Entry 6FPQ (X-ray diffraction, 1.42 A resolution); this record covers chains A and B.

Chain A:
Name: YTH domain-containing protein mmi1
From: Schizosaccharomyces pombe
UniProtKB: O74958 (MMI1_SCHPO); residue numbers follow UniProt; this construct covers 299-488
Amino-acid sequence (190 residues; row label = number of the first residue in the row):
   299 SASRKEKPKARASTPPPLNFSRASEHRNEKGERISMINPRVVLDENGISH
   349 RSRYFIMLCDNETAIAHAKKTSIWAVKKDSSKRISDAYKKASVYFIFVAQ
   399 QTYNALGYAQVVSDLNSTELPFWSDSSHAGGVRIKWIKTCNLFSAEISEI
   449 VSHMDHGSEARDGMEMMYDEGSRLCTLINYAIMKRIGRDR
Disordered / not traced: 299-314
Curated features (UniProtKB/Swiss-Prot):
  - modified residue: Ser311 (Phosphoserine), Thr312 (Phosphothreonine)
What the authors report for this chain:
  - binding site for the 7-nt RNA strand (chain B): Asn336, Arg338
  - conformationally variable residues (order/disorder transition): Pro315 to Asn326

Chain B:
Molecule: 7-nt RNA strand
Sequence (7 nucleotides; row label = number of the first residue in the row; note: 1 number in that range is skipped by the numbering (no residue carries it; nothing is unmodelled there); numbers below 1 keep their minus sign (U-2 is residue -2)):
    -2 UU
     1 AAACC

Chain A / chain B interface:
Pairs across the interface (26; chain A residue first):
  Asn336(A) - A3(B)  hydrogen bond to the base
  Asn336(A) - C4(B)  hydrogen bond to the base
  Arg338(A) - C4(B)  hydrogen bond to the base
  Arg338(A) - C5(B)  hydrogen bond to the sugar
  Val339(A) - A3(B)  base contact
  Arg349(A) - A3(B)  sugar contact
  Arg349(A) - C4(B)  sugar contact
  Ser350(A) - A2(B)  base contact
  Tyr352(A) - A1(B)  hydrogen bond to the base
  Tyr352(A) - A2(B)  base contact
  Tyr392(A) - A1(B)  base contact
  Tyr392(A) - A2(B)  hydrogen bond to the sugar
  Tyr406(A) - A1(B)  hydrogen bond to the sugar
  Ile435(A) - A1(B)  sugar contact
  Lys436(A) - U-2(B)  base contact
  Lys436(A) - A1(B)  salt bridge to the phosphate
  Thr437(A) - U-2(B)  hydrogen bond to the base
  Tyr466(A) - A2(B)  hydrogen bond to the base
  Tyr466(A) - A3(B)  base contact
  Ser470(A) - A1(B)  hydrogen bond to the base
  Cys473(A) - A1(B)  base contact
  Asn477(A) - A1(B)  hydrogen bond to the sugar
  Ile480(A) - U-2(B)  sugar contact
  Arg486(A) - U-2(B)  base contact
  Asp487(A) - U-2(B)  hydrogen bond to the base
  Arg488(A) - U-2(B)  hydrogen bond to the base
Interface residues without a listed pair, chain B (7 interface residues in all): U-1

Overview:
19 residues of chain A and 7 residues of chain B are in contact; the contacts include 13 hydrogen bonds and 1
salt bridge. Polar pairs include Asn336(A)-A3(B), Asn336(A)-C4(B) and Arg338(A)-C4(B). From the paper: a
binding site for the 7-nt RNA strand (chain B) at Asn336(A) and Arg338(A); conformational variability at
Pro315(A).
Chain A is YTH domain-containing protein mmi1 (Schizosaccharomyces pombe) and chain B is a 7-nt RNA strand;
the structure, Structure of S. pombe Mmi1 in complex with 7-mer RNA, was determined by X-ray diffraction (same
publication as 6FPP and 6FPX).
